Entry 5M57 (X-ray diffraction, 2.30 A resolution); this record covers chain A.

== Chain A ==
Name: Serine/threonine-protein kinase Nek2
Organism: Homo sapiens
Notes: EC 2.7.11.1
Reference sequence: P51955 (NEK2_HUMAN); numbering as in UniProt (aligned over 1-271)
Amino-acid sequence (279 residues; each row starts with the number of its first residue):
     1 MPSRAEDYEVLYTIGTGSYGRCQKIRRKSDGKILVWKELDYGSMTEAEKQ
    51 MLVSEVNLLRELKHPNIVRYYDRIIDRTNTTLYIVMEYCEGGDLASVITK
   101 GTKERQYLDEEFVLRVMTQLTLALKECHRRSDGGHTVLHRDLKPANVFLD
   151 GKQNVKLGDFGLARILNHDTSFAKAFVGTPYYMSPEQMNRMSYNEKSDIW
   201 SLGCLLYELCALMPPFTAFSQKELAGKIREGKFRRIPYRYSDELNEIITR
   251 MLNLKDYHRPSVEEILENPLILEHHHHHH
Unresolved in the structure: 1-2, 161-176
Differences from the reference sequence: conflict Ala175 (Thr in P51955); expression tag (272-279)
UniProt features mapped onto this chain:
  - active site: Asp141 (Proton acceptor)
  - binding site (ATP): Ile14 to Cys22, Lys37
  - modified residue: Thr170 (Phosphothreonine), Ser171 (Phosphoserine), Thr179 (Phosphothreonine), Ser184 (Phosphoserine), Ser241 (Phosphoserine)
  - mutagenesis: Lys37 (K37R: Loss of kinase activity and of ability to activate NEK11. Loss of phosphorylation of CCDC102B), Asp141 (D141A: Loss of autophosphorylation), Thr170 (T170A: No effect on kinase activity; T170E: Kinase activity increased by two fold), Ser171 (S171A: No effect on kinase activity; S171D: Kinase activity increased by two fold), Thr179 (T179A: Loss of kinase activity; T179E: Loss of kinase activity), Ser241 (S241A: Loss of kinase activity; S241D: Loss of kinase activity)
Ligand contacts: 4SP (O6-cyclohexylmethoxy-2-(4'-sulphamoylanilino) purine): Ile14, Gly15, Thr16, Gly17, Tyr19, Cys22, Val35, Lys37, Val68, Met86, Glu87, Tyr88, Cys89, Glu90, Gly92, Asp93, Ser96, Ala145, Phe148, Asp159

== Summary ==
Ligands of chain A: compound 4SP. Curated annotation (UniProt) lists active-site residue Asp141, 10
ATP-binding residues and 6 mutagenesis sites.
Chain A is Serine/threonine-protein kinase Nek2 (Homo sapiens); the structure, Nek2 bound to arylaminopurine
6, was determined by X-ray diffraction, deposited together with 5M51, 5M53 and 5M55.
